6XLT - chain A; structure by X-ray diffraction, 1.48 A resolution.

== Chain A ==
Protein: Galactose oxidase
Organism: Gibberella zeae
Notes: EC 1.1.3.9
UniProt: P0CS93 (GAOA_GIBZA); residues 1-639 here correspond to UniProt positions 42-680 (UniProt number = residue number + 41)
Amino-acid sequence (648 residues; each row starts with the number of its first residue; numbering starts at 0):
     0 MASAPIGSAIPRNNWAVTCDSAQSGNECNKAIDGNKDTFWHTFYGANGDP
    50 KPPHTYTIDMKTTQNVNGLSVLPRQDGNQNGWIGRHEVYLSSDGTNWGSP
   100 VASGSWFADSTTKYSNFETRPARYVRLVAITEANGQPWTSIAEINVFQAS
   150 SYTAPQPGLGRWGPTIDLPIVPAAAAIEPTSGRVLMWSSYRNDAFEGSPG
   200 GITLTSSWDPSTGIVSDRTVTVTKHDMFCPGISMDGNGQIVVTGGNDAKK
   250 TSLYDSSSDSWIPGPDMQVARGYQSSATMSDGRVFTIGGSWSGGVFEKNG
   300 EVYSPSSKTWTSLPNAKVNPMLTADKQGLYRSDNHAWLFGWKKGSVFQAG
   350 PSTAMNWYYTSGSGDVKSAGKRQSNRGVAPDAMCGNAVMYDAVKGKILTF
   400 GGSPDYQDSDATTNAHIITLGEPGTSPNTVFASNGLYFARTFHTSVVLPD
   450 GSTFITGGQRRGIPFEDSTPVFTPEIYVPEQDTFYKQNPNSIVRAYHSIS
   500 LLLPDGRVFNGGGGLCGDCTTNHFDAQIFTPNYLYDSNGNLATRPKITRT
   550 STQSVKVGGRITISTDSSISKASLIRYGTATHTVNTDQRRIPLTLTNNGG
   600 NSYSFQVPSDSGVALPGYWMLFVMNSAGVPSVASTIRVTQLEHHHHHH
Unresolved in the structure: 0, 640-647
Construct notes: initiating methionine (0); variant Pro-10 (Ser51 in P0CS93), Val-70 (Met111 in P0CS93), Glu-195 (Gly236 in P0CS93), Ala-494 (Val535 in P0CS93), Asp-535 (Asn576 in P0CS93); expression tag (640-647)
Disulfides: Cys-18/Cys-27, Cys-515/Cys-518
Bound ions: Ca2+: Lys-29, Asp-32, Asn-34, Thr-37, Ala-141, Glu-142; Cu ion: Tyr-272, His-496, His-581
Reported in the primary citation:
  - Cu ion coordination: Tyr-272, Tyr-495, His-496, His-581
  - contacts within the chain: Cys-228/Tyr-272
  - post-translational modification sites: Cys-228, Tyr-272

== Summary ==
The Ca2+ site is built by Lys-29, Asp-32, Asn-34, Thr-37, Ala-141 and Glu-142. The Cu ion site is built by
Tyr-272, His-496 and His-581. The paper reports Cu ion coordination by Tyr-272, Tyr-495 and His-496 among
others; modification sites Cys-228 and Tyr-272.
Chain A is Galactose oxidase (Gibberella zeae); the structure, The 1.48 Angstrom crystal structure of evolved
galactose oxidase variant A3.E7, was determined by X-ray diffraction together with 6XLR and 6XLS from the same
study.
